PDB entry 6ADT | electron microscopy, 3.22 A resolution | chains C and B of the 4 polymer chains in the assembly

[Chain C]
Name: VP3
Organism: Seneca valley virus
Amino-acid sequence (239 residues; each row starts with the number of its first residue):
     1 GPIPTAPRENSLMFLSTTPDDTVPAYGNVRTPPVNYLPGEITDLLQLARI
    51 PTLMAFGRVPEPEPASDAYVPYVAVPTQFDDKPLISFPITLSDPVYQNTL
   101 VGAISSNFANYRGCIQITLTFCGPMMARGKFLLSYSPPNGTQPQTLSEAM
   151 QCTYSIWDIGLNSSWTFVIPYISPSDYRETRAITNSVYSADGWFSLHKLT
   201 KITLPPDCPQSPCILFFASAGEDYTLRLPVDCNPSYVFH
Disordered / not traced: 1, 59-67, 239

[Chain B]
Name: VP2
Organism: Seneca valley virus
Amino-acid sequence (267 residues; numbered 12 to 278; the number before each row is that of its first residue):
    12 DRVTTQTAGNTAINTQSSLGVLCAYVEDPTKSDPPSSSTDQPTTTFTAID
    62 RWYTGRLNSWTKAVKTFSFQAVPLPGAFLSRQGGLNGGAFTATLHRHFLM
   112 KCGWQVQVQCNLTQFHQGALLVAMVPETTLDVKPDGKAKSLQELNEEQWV
   162 EMSDDYRTGKNMPFQSLGTYYRPPNWTWGPNFINPYQVTVFPHQILNART
   212 STSVDINVPYIGETPTQSSETQNSWTLLVMVLVPLDYKEGATTDPEITFS
   262 VRPTSPYFNGLRNRYTT

[Interface between chain C and chain B]
Residue-residue contacts (71; chain C residue first):
  Tyr-36(C) with Gly-223(B), hydrogen bond (side chain-backbone); Glu-224(B), hydrogen bond (side chain-backbone); Thr-225(B), hydrogen bond (side chain-backbone); Pro-226(B)
  Leu-37(C) with Ile-222(B), hydrophobic; Gly-223(B)
  Pro-38(C) with Val-37(B), hydrophobic; Pro-220(B), hydrophobic; Tyr-221(B); Ile-222(B)
  Gly-39(C) with Tyr-36(B)
  Leu-47(C) with Val-201(B), hydrophobic
  Ile-50(C) with Thr-200(B); Val-201(B), hydrophobic
  Pro-51(C) with Thr-200(B), hydrogen bond (backbone-side chain)
  Thr-52(C) with Tyr-197(B); Thr-200(B)
  Leu-53(C) with Pro-196(B); Tyr-197(B), hydrogen bond (backbone-backbone); Leu-243(B), hydrophobic
  Ala-55(C) with Tyr-197(B)
  Tyr-69(C) with Tyr-197(B), hydrogen bond (backbone-side chain)
  Pro-71(C) with Thr-77(B); Phe-78(B), hydrophobic
  Tyr-72(C) with Thr-77(B); Leu-243(B); Val-244(B), hydrophobic; Pro-245(B)
  Asn-98(C) with Asn-195(B); Tyr-197(B); Gln-198(B)
  Thr-99(C) with Gln-198(B), hydrogen bond (backbone-side chain)
  Leu-100(C) with Gln-198(B); Val-201(B), hydrophobic
  Ala-103(C) with Gln-198(B)
  Thr-120(C) with Asn-208(B)
  Phe-121(C) with Asn-208(B); Arg-210(B)
  Cys-122(C) with Gln-128(B); Gly-129(B); Asn-208(B); Val-244(B), hydrophobic
  Gly-123(C) with Gln-128(B); Arg-210(B)
  Pro-124(C) with Gln-125(B); His-127(B); Gln-128(B); Arg-210(B)
  Met-125(C) with Gln-125(B), hydrogen bond; Arg-210(B)
  Met-126(C) with Phe-126(B), hydrophobic
  Ile-159(C) with Arg-210(B)
  Gly-160(C) with Arg-210(B), hydrogen bond (backbone-side chain)
  Ser-163(C) with Arg-210(B); Thr-211(B)
  Asp-207(C) with Phe-126(B); Lys-249(B)
  Cys-208(C) with Phe-126(B), hydrophobic; Lys-249(B)
  Pro-209(C) with Phe-126(B); Gln-128(B); Asp-247(B); Tyr-248(B), hydrophobic
  Gln-210(C) with Asp-247(B)
  Ser-211(C) with Gln-128(B)
  Pro-212(C) with Gln-128(B)
  Cys-213(C) with Val-244(B), hydrophobic
  Leu-215(C) with Leu-243(B), hydrophobic
  Phe-217(C) with Ile-206(B), hydrophobic
  Tyr-236(C) with Trp-189(B)
  Val-237(C) with Thr-188(B), hydrogen bond (backbone-side chain)
Also at the interface, not in a pair above, chain C (42 interface residues in all): Met-54, Val-70, Ala-127, Phe-238
Also at the interface, not in a pair above, chain B (35 interface residues in all): Ala-130

[Overview]
42 residues of chain C face 35 of chain B across their interface; the contacts include 10 hydrogen bonds.
Polar pairs include Tyr-36(C)/Gly-223(B), Tyr-36(C)/Glu-224(B) and Tyr-36(C)/Thr-225(B).
Chain C is VP3 and chain B is VP2, both from Seneca valley virus; the structure, Structure of Seneca Valley
Virus in neutral condition, was determined by electron microscopy together with 6ADL, 6ADM, 6ADR and 6ADS from
the same study.
